8FVX - chain A; structure by X-ray diffraction, 1.80 A resolution.

== Chain A ==
Molecule: CBFD_NFYB_HMF domain-containing protein
Source organism: Bdellovibrio bacteriovorus HD100
Reference sequence: Q6MRM1 (Q6MRM1_BDEBA); residue numbers follow UniProt; this construct covers 1-64
Amino-acid sequence (64 residues; row label = number of the first residue in the row):
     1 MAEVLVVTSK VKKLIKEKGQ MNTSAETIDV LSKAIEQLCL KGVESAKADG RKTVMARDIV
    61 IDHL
Disordered / not traced: 1
Reported in the primary citation:
  - mutagenesis - S45F/A48H/I61L: unchanged binding to DNA

== In short ==
From the paper: S45F/A48H/I61L leave binding to DNA unchanged.
Chain A is CBFD_NFYB_HMF domain-containing protein (Bdellovibrio bacteriovorus HD100); the structure, Histone
from Bdellovibrio bacteriovorus, was determined by X-ray diffraction (same publication as 8FW7).
